Entry 3K82 (X-ray diffraction, 1.40 A resolution); this record covers chain A.

Chain A:
Molecule: Disks large homolog 4
Organism: Homo sapiens
Notes: fragment: Third PDZ domain
UniProtKB: P78352 (DLG4_HUMAN); residues 305-402 here = UniProt positions 305-402
Sequence (98 residues; each row starts with the number of its first residue):
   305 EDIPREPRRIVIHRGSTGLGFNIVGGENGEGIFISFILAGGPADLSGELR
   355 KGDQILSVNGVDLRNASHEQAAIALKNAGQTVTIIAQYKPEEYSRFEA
Construct notes: engineered mutation Asn332 (Asp in P78352)
Modified positions: Asn332 (l-3-aminosuccinimide; SNN)

Summary:
Chain A is Disks large homolog 4 (Homo sapiens); the structure, Crystal Structure of the third PDZ domain of
PSD-95, was determined by X-ray diffraction together with 3I4W from the same study.
